PDB entry 3EUE | X-ray diffraction, 2.30 A resolution | chain A

# Chain A
Protein: Uridine phosphorylase 1
Source organism: Homo sapiens
Notes: EC 2.4.2.3
Reference sequence: Q16831 (UPP1_HUMAN); residue numbers follow UniProt; this construct covers 1-310
Chain sequence (328 residues; row label = number of the first residue in the row; numbers below 1 keep their minus sign (Met-17 is residue -17)):
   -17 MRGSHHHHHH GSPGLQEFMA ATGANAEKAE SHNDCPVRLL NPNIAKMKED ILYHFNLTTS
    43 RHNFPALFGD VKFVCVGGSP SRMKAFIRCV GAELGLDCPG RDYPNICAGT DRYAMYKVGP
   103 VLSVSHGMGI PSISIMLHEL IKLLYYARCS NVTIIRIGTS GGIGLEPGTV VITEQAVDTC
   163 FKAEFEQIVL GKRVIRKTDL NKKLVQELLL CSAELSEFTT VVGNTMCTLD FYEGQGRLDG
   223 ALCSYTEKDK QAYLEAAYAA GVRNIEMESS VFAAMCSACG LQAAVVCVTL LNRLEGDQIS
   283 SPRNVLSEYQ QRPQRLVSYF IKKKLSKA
Unresolved in the structure: -17 to 15
Sequence notes: expression tag (-17 to 0)
Ion coordination: Mg2+ near Asp212 (its only coordinating residue here)
Swiss-Prot annotation at these positions:
  - binding site (phosphate): Gly60, Arg94, Arg138 to Thr141
  - binding site (uridine): Ser142, Gly143, Gln217 to Arg219
Reported in the primary citation:
  - binding site for sulfate ion: Arg64
  - Mg2+ coordination: Ser116, Asp212

# Overview
From UniProt: 6 phosphate-binding residues and 5 uridine-binding residues. The paper reports a binding site
for sulfate ion at Arg64; Mg2+ coordination by Ser116 and Asp212.
Chain A is Uridine phosphorylase 1 (Homo sapiens); the structure, Crystal structure of ligand-free human
uridine phosphorylase 1 (hUPP1), was determined by X-ray diffraction, deposited together with 3EUF.
